PDB entry 8R8U | electron microscopy, 3.10 A resolution | chains A and C of the 4 polymer chains in the assembly

[Chain A]
Molecule: Protein-arginine deiminase type-4
Organism: Homo sapiens
UniProt: Q9UM07 (PADI4_HUMAN); residue numbers follow UniProt; this construct covers 1-663
Chain sequence (670 residues; each row starts with the number of its first residue; numbers below 1 keep their minus sign (Gly-6 is residue -6)):
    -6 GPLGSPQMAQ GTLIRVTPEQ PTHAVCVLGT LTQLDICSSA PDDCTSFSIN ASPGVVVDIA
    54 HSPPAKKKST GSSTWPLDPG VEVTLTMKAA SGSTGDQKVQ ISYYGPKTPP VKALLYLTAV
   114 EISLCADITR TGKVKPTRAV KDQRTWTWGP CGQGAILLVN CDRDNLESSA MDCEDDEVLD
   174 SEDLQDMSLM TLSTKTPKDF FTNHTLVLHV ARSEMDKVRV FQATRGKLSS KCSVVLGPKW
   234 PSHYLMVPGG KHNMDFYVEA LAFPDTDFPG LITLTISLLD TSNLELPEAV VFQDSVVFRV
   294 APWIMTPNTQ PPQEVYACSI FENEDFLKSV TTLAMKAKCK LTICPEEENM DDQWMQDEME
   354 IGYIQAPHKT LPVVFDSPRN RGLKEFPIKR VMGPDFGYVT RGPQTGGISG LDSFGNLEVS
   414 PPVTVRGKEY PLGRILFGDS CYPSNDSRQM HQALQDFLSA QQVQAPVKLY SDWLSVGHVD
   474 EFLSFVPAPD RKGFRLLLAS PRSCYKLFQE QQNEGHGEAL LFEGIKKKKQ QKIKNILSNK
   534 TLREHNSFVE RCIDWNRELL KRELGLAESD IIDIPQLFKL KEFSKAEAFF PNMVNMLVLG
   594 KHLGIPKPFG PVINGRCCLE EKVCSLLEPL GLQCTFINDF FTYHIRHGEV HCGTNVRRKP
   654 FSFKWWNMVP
Disordered / not traced: -6 to 3, 54-65, 98-102, 128-136, 218-223
Sequence notes: expression tag (-6 to 0); conflict Asp35 (Glu in Q9UM07), Ser55 (Gly in Q9UM07), Ala82 (Val in Q9UM07), Ala112 (Gly in Q9UM07)
Curated features (UniProtKB/Swiss-Prot):
  - active site: Asp350, His471, Asp473, Cys645
  - binding site (Ca(2+)): Asn153, Asp155, Asp157, Asp165, Asp168, Glu170, Asp176, Asp179, Gln349, Glu351, Glu353, Asp369, Ser370, Asn373, Asp388, Phe407, Leu410, Glu411
  - binding site (substrate): Arg374, Arg639
  - modified residue (Citrulline): Arg205, Arg212, Arg218, Arg372, Arg374, Arg383
  - natural variant: Ala82 (V82A: Does not affect catalytic activity; this construct carries the variant), Ala112 (G112A: Does not affect catalytic activity; this construct carries the variant)
  - mutagenesis: Gln346 (Q346A: Impaired binding of TDFA Inhibitor), Arg374 (R374A: Strongly reduces enzymatic activity; R374Q: Impaired binding of TDFA Inhibitor), Arg639 (R639Q: Impaired binding of TDFA Inhibitor), Cys645 (C645A: Abolishes enzymatic activity)
Metal / ion sites: Ca2+ site 1: Asn153, Asp155, Asp157, Asp165, Asp176, Asp179; Ca2+ site 2: Asp155, Asp157, Asp179, Asp388; Ca2+ site 3: Asp165, Asp168, Glu170; Ca2+ site 4: Glu351, Asp369, Ser370, Arg372, Asn373; Ca2+ site 5: Glu353, Phe407, Leu410, Glu411
Reported in the primary citation:
  - specificity-determining residues: Asp344, His640 (by similarity / conservation)
  - mutagenesis - C166F, N373A: abolished catalytic activity
  - mutagenesis - E167A, D168A: unchanged catalytic activity
  - specificity-determining residues: Cys166 (proposed by the authors, not directly observed)
  - mutagenesis - D165A (14-fold): decreased catalytic activity on Ca2+

[Chain C]
Molecule: Cyclic Peptide PADI4_3
Chain sequence (13 residues; row label = number of the first residue in the row; numbering starts at 0; X marks 1 residue of unknown identity (built as UNK)):
     0 XYRDHHYRHP KYC
Reported in the primary citation:
  - contacts within the chain: Asp3-His5, His8-Lys10, His8-Tyr11

[Chain A / chain C interface]
Residue-residue contacts (30; chain A residue first):
  Asp344(A) with Tyr1(C); Arg2(C), salt bridge
  Trp347(A) with Arg2(C); Asp3(C), hydrogen bond (side chain-backbone); His4(C)
  Asp350(A) with His4(C), salt bridge
  Arg374(A) with Tyr1(C); Asp3(C), hydrogen bond (side chain-backbone); His4(C); His5(C); Tyr6(C)
  Ile401(A) with Tyr6(C); Arg7(C), hydrogen bond (backbone-side chain)
  Gly403(A) with Tyr6(C)
  Ser468(A) with His5(C), hydrogen bond
  Val469(A) with His5(C)
  His471(A) with His4(C)
  Lys574(A) with Tyr11(C)
  Glu575(A) with His8(C), salt bridge; Lys10(C); Tyr11(C), hydrogen bond
  Phe576(A) with Pro9(C), hydrophobic
  Glu580(A) with Tyr11(C)
  Arg639(A) with Arg2(C); Asp3(C); His4(C), hydrogen bond (backbone-backbone)
  His640(A) with Asp3(C), salt bridge; His4(C), hydrogen bond (backbone-side chain); His5(C); Tyr11(C)
Other interface residues (no listed pair), chain A (20 interface residues in all): Met343, Gln346, Ser402, Gly641, Cys645
Interface features reported in the paper:
  - pairs named by the authors: Asp344(A)-Arg2(C) (hydrogen bond), Asp350(A)-His4(C) (hydrogen bond), Arg374(A)-Asp3(C) (hydrogen bond), Ser468(A)-His5(C) (hydrogen bond), His640(A)-Asp3(C) (hydrogen bond)
  - interface residues, chain C: His4(C)

[Summary]
Chain A and chain C form an interface of 20 and 11 residues respectively, with 7 hydrogen bonds and 4 salt
bridges. Polar contacts include Asp344(A)-Arg2(C), Asp350(A)-His4(C) and Glu575(A)-His8(C). The authors report
hydrogen bonds between Asp344(A) and Arg2(C), Asp350(A) and His4(C) and Arg374(A) and Asp3(C) among others.
From the paper: C166F and N373A of chain A abolish catalytic activity; the interface residue His4(C); 5
substitutions were tested in all.
Chain A is Protein-arginine deiminase type-4 (Homo sapiens) and chain C is Cyclic Peptide PADI4_3; the
structure, Human PADI4 in complex with cyclic peptide PADI4_3, was determined by electron microscopy together
with 8R8V from the same study.
